Entry 9NBB (electron microscopy, 5.90 A resolution (low resolution: residue-level contacts below are approximate; hydrogen-bond / salt-bridge calls are withheld)); this record covers chains C and E of the 6 polymer chains in the assembly.

# Chain C
Name: AUGMIN subunit 3
Organism: Arabidopsis thaliana
UniProtKB: Q0WQE7 (AUG3_ARATH); numbering as in UniProt (aligned over 1-617)
Chain sequence (617 residues; numbered 1 to 617; the number before each row is that of its first residue):
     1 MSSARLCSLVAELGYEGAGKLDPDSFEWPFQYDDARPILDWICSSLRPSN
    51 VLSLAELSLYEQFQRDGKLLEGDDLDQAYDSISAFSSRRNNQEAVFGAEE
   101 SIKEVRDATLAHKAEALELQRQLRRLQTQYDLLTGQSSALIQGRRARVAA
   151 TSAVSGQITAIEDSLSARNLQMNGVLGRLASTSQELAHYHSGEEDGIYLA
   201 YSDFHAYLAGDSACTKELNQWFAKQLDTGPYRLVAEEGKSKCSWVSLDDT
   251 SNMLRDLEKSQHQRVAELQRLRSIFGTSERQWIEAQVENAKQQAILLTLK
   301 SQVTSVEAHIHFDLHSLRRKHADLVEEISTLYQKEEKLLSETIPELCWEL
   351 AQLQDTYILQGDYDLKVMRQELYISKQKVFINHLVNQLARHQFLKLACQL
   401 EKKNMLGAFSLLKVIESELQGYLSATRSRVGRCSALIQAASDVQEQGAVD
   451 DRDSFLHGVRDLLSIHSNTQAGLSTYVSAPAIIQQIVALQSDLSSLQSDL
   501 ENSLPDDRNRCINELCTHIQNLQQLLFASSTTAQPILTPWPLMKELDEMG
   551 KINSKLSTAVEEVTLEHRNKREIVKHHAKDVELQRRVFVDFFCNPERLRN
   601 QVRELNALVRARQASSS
Not modelled in the structure: 1-164, 424-617

# Chain E
Name: AUGMIN subunit 5
Organism: Arabidopsis thaliana
UniProtKB: Q9FMB4 (AUG5_ARATH); aligned to UniProt positions 1-747 over residues 1-747 (the alignment contains insertions or deletions, so no single offset holds)
Chain sequence (747 residues; row label = number of the first residue in the row):
     1 MQSLSSSAPTPEAILEWLQKEMGYRQLGPYNGSSKSHVPSIDAIRKICRG
    51 NMIPIWNFLINRVKSEKTVERIRRNITVHGGSSNASIGSSVNPGKEESKS
   101 KGRRKDKTVTGESSSYAEDREAALQERELAAKEVERLRNIVRRQRKDLKA
   151 RMLEVSREEAERKRMLDERANYRHKQALLEAYDQQCDEATRIFAEYHKRL
   201 QVYVNQANDAQRSVNSSNEVLSSLSANSEREAVYSTVKGTKSADDVILME
   251 TTRERNIRIVCDLLASRMIERIRNSFPAYEGNGICSLPELETAKLGFEYD
   301 GEITDEMKTVIVNSLRGPPLLLQAIAAYTLRIKTLISREMEKIDVRADAE
   351 MLRYKFENNRVTDNSSSDVSSPSNNQLLERQKAHVQQFLATEDALNKAAE
   401 ARDLCHKFINRLHGSADTATHSFVGGTTQSGSNLRQFELDVWGKEREAAG
   451 LRASLNTLLSEIQRLNKLCAERKEAEDSLKKKWKKIEEFDARRSELETIY
   501 TTLLKANMDAVAFWNQQPLAAREYASATVIPASEVVVDISNSAKDFIEKE
   551 VSAFFQSPDNSLYMLPATPQGLARDPSAIPSICRISAALQYPAGLEGSDA
   601 SLASVLESLEFCLRVRGSEACVLEDLAKAIDLVHIRQDLVESGHSLLDHA
   651 FRAQQKYERTTNYCLDLASEQENTISDQWLPELRTAVQNAQASSEHCKYV
   701 RGLLDEWWEQPASTVVDWVTVDGQSVAAWQNHVKQLLAFYDKESLRT
Not modelled in the structure: 1-180, 552-747

# Chain C / chain E interface
Contacting residue pairs (259; chain C residue first):
  Asn169(C) - Lys549(E)
  Arg178(C) - Val220(E)
  Leu179(C) - Asn218(E)
  Leu179(C) - Glu219(E)
  Leu179(C) - Val220(E)
  Thr182(C) - Glu219(E)
  Thr182(C) - Val220(E)
  Thr182(C) - Ser223(E)
  Ser183(C) - His197(E)
  Gln184(C) - Ile539(E)
  Gln184(C) - Ser542(E)
  Gln184(C) - Ala543(E)
  Gln184(C) - Phe546(E)
  Leu186(C) - His197(E)
  Ala187(C) - Ile539(E)
  His188(C) - Ile539(E)
  Tyr189(C) - Ala226(E)
  Tyr189(C) - Glu229(E)
  His190(C) - Ala532(E)
  Glu193(C) - Glu229(E)
  Gly196(C) - Glu229(E)
  Ile197(C) - Glu229(E)
  Leu199(C) - Arg230(E)
  Leu199(C) - Val233(E)
  Tyr201(C) - Tyr524(E)
  Asp203(C) - Val233(E)
  Phe204(C) - Leu322(E)
  Tyr207(C) - Leu322(E)
  Tyr207(C) - Gln323(E)
  Tyr207(C) - Ala326(E)
  Gly210(C) - Thr329(E)
  Asp211(C) - Thr329(E)
  Asp211(C) - Lys333(E)
  Cys214(C) - Lys333(E)
  Thr215(C) - Asn507(E)
  Thr215(C) - Ala510(E)
  Lys216(C) - Asn507(E)
  Asn219(C) - Leu503(E)
  Asn219(C) - Asn507(E)
  Trp221(C) - Leu330(E)
  Trp221(C) - Lys333(E)
  Trp221(C) - Thr334(E)
  Phe222(C) - Tyr500(E)
  Phe222(C) - Leu503(E)
  Ala223(C) - Tyr500(E)
  Lys224(C) - Glu341(E)
  Lys224(C) - Asp348(E)
  Gln225(C) - Glu341(E)
  Gln225(C) - Asp344(E)
  Gln225(C) - Asp348(E)
  Gln225(C) - Leu496(E)
  Gln225(C) - Tyr500(E)
  Leu226(C) - Tyr500(E)
  Thr228(C) - Met351(E)
  Gly229(C) - Met351(E)
  Pro230(C) - Arg493(E)
  Pro230(C) - Leu496(E)
  Tyr231(C) - Arg493(E)
  Tyr231(C) - Leu496(E)
  Tyr231(C) - Glu497(E)
  Arg232(C) - Met351(E)
  Arg232(C) - Lys355(E)
  Arg232(C) - Phe356(E)
  Leu233(C) - Met351(E)
  Leu233(C) - Tyr354(E)
  Leu233(C) - Lys355(E)
  Val234(C) - Arg493(E)
  Glu236(C) - Lys355(E)
  Glu237(C) - Trp483(E)
  Glu237(C) - Ile486(E)
  Glu237(C) - Asp490(E)
  Leu257(C) - Thr362(E)
  Glu258(C) - Thr362(E)
  Glu258(C) - Ser366(E)
  Arg270(C) - Gln387(E)
  Leu271(C) - Thr391(E)
  Leu271(C) - Ala394(E)
  Ile274(C) - Thr391(E)
  Phe275(C) - Ala394(E)
  Phe275(C) - Leu395(E)
  Ser278(C) - Glu392(E)
  Glu279(C) - Leu395(E)
  Glu279(C) - Asn396(E)
  Trp282(C) - Asn396(E)
  Ile283(C) - Arg402(E)
  Ile283(C) - Asp403(E)
  Ile283(C) - His406(E)
  Glu284(C) - His406(E)
  Gln286(C) - Lys407(E)
  Val287(C) - Lys407(E)
  Val287(C) - Asn410(E)
  Val287(C) - Arg411(E)
  Val287(C) - Ala453(E)
  Glu288(C) - Asn410(E)
  Lys291(C) - Asn410(E)
  Lys291(C) - Gly414(E)
  Gln292(C) - Asp417(E)
  Gln292(C) - His421(E)
  Ile295(C) - Thr418(E)
  Ile295(C) - His421(E)
  Thr298(C) - Trp442(E)
  Thr298(C) - Glu445(E)
  Leu299(C) - Val424(E)
  Leu299(C) - Thr427(E)
  Gln302(C) - Thr428(E)
  Gln302(C) - Glu438(E)
  Gln302(C) - Trp442(E)
  Ser305(C) - Glu438(E)
  Val306(C) - Glu438(E)
  Phe312(C) - Leu434(E)
  Phe312(C) - Phe437(E)
  Ser316(C) - Asn433(E)
  Ser316(C) - Leu434(E)
  Ser316(C) - Phe437(E)
  Leu317(C) - Gln436(E)
  Leu317(C) - Phe437(E)
  Arg318(C) - Phe437(E)
  Lys320(C) - Phe437(E)
  His321(C) - Phe437(E)
  His321(C) - Val441(E)
  Leu324(C) - Lys444(E)
  Val325(C) - Asp440(E)
  Val325(C) - Lys444(E)
  Ile328(C) - Glu447(E)
  Leu331(C) - Leu451(E)
  Tyr332(C) - Phe408(E)
  Tyr332(C) - Glu447(E)
  Tyr332(C) - Leu451(E)
  Glu335(C) - Leu404(E)
  Glu335(C) - Leu451(E)
  Glu335(C) - Leu455(E)
  Glu336(C) - Leu404(E)
  Glu336(C) - Phe408(E)
  Leu338(C) - Leu404(E)
  Leu338(C) - Leu458(E)
  Leu339(C) - Ala401(E)
  Leu339(C) - Arg402(E)
  Leu339(C) - Leu404(E)
  Leu339(C) - Cys405(E)
  Thr342(C) - Ala401(E)
  Thr342(C) - Arg402(E)
  Ile343(C) - Arg402(E)
  Glu345(C) - Leu465(E)
  Leu346(C) - Lys397(E)
  Leu346(C) - Ala398(E)
  Leu346(C) - Glu400(E)
  Leu346(C) - Ala401(E)
  Leu346(C) - Arg402(E)
  Leu346(C) - Glu461(E)
  Cys347(C) - Ala398(E)
  Trp348(C) - Arg472(E)
  Glu349(C) - Leu468(E)
  Glu349(C) - Arg472(E)
  Leu350(C) - Ala394(E)
  Leu350(C) - Leu395(E)
  Leu350(C) - Ala398(E)
  Gln352(C) - Arg472(E)
  Gln354(C) - Gln387(E)
  Tyr357(C) - Gln386(E)
  Leu359(C) - Leu479(E)
  Gln360(C) - Ser478(E)
  Gly361(C) - Glu379(E)
  Gly361(C) - Arg380(E)
  Asp362(C) - Arg380(E)
  Tyr363(C) - Leu479(E)
  Tyr363(C) - Lys482(E)
  Leu365(C) - Arg353(E)
  Leu365(C) - Glu357(E)
  Leu365(C) - Gln376(E)
  Leu365(C) - Glu379(E)
  Lys366(C) - Arg353(E)
  Lys366(C) - Tyr354(E)
  Lys366(C) - Glu357(E)
  Lys366(C) - Asn358(E)
  Met368(C) - Asn375(E)
  Met368(C) - Gln376(E)
  Met368(C) - Glu379(E)
  Arg369(C) - Arg353(E)
  Arg369(C) - Gln376(E)
  Gln370(C) - Arg353(E)
  Gln370(C) - Tyr354(E)
  Gln370(C) - Phe489(E)
  Glu371(C) - Lys485(E)
  Tyr373(C) - Arg346(E)
  Tyr373(C) - Glu350(E)
  Tyr373(C) - Tyr354(E)
  Tyr373(C) - Phe489(E)
  Lys376(C) - Arg346(E)
  Gln377(C) - Ile269(E)
  Gln377(C) - Arg273(E)
  Gln377(C) - Arg346(E)
  Lys378(C) - Cys261(E)
  Lys378(C) - Asp262(E)
  Lys378(C) - Ala265(E)
  Lys378(C) - Ile269(E)
  Val379(C) - Ile343(E)
  Phe380(C) - Asp344(E)
  Phe380(C) - Arg346(E)
  Phe380(C) - Ala347(E)
  Phe380(C) - Arg493(E)
  Phe380(C) - Leu496(E)
  Ile381(C) - Ile272(E)
  Ile381(C) - Arg273(E)
  Ile381(C) - Leu496(E)
  Asn382(C) - Leu264(E)
  Asn382(C) - Ala265(E)
  Asn382(C) - Met268(E)
  Asn382(C) - Ile269(E)
  Asn382(C) - Ile272(E)
  His383(C) - Glu254(E)
  His383(C) - Ile257(E)
  His383(C) - Ile343(E)
  Leu384(C) - Met340(E)
  Val385(C) - Met268(E)
  Val385(C) - Ile272(E)
  Asn386(C) - Ile257(E)
  Asn386(C) - Leu264(E)
  Asn386(C) - Arg267(E)
  Asn386(C) - Met268(E)
  Gln387(C) - Lys333(E)
  Gln387(C) - Ile336(E)
  Gln387(C) - Met340(E)
  Arg390(C) - Glu250(E)
  Arg390(C) - Glu254(E)
  Arg390(C) - Ile336(E)
  His391(C) - Lys333(E)
  Gln392(C) - Asp509(E)
  Phe393(C) - Tyr299(E)
  Lys395(C) - Gln516(E)
  Gln399(C) - Gln516(E)
  Gln399(C) - Leu519(E)
  Leu400(C) - Ser314(E)
  Glu401(C) - Gln206(E)
  Glu401(C) - Leu315(E)
  Lys402(C) - Leu519(E)
  Lys402(C) - Arg522(E)
  Asn404(C) - Val204(E)
  Asn404(C) - Gln206(E)
  Met405(C) - Val204(E)
  Leu406(C) - Glu523(E)
  Ala408(C) - Tyr203(E)
  Ala408(C) - Val204(E)
  Leu411(C) - Tyr203(E)
  Leu412(C) - Tyr203(E)
  Lys413(C) - Pro531(E)
  Lys413(C) - Val535(E)
  Val414(C) - Arg199(E)
  Ile415(C) - Arg199(E)
  Ile415(C) - Asp538(E)
  Ile415(C) - Ile539(E)
  Glu416(C) - Asp538(E)
  Glu418(C) - Gln185(E)
  Glu418(C) - Tyr196(E)
  Leu419(C) - Phe193(E)
  Leu419(C) - Asp538(E)
  Leu419(C) - Asn541(E)
  Leu419(C) - Ser542(E)
  Gly421(C) - Tyr182(E)
  Tyr422(C) - Cys186(E)
Also at the interface, not in a pair above, chain C (145 interface residues in all): Gly192, Tyr198, Leu218, Glu267, Leu296, Asp313, Ser329, Asp364, Val367, Gly407
Also at the interface, not in a pair above, chain E (155 interface residues in all): Leu200, Arg258, Gly296, Ile332, Val345, Leu377, Ala390, Asp393, Gly425, Ala448, Asn456, Ser494, Ile499, Val536, Asp545, Glu548

# In short
145 residues of chain C and 155 residues of chain E are in contact.
Here chain C is AUGMIN subunit 3 and chain E is AUGMIN subunit 5, both from Arabidopsis thaliana. Entry 9NBB
(Augmin/V junction(closed)) was determined by electron microscopy, deposited together with 9NA8, 9NA9, 9NBA
and 9NBD.
